PDB entry 3NDJ | X-ray diffraction, 1.50 A resolution | chain A

# Chain A
Protein: Methyltransferase
From: Micromonospora chalcea
UniProt: B5L6K6 (B5L6K6_MICCH); residue numbers follow UniProt; this construct covers 1-414
Sequence (416 residues; numbered -1 to 414; the number before each row is that of its first residue; numbers below 1 keep their minus sign (Gly-1 is residue -1)):
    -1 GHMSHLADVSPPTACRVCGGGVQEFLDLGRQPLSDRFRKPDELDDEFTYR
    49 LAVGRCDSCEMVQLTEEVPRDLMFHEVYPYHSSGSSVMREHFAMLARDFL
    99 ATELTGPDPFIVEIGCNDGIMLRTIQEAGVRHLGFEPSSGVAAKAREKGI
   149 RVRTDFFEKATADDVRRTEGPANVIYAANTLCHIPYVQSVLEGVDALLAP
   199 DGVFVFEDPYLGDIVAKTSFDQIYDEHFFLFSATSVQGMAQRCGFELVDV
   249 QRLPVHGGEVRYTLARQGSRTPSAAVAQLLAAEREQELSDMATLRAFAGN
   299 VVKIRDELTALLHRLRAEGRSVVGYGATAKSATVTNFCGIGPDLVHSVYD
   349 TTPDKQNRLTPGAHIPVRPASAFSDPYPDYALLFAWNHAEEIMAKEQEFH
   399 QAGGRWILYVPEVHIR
Unresolved in the structure: -1 to 9
Sequence notes: expression tag (-1 to 0)
Bound ions: Zn2+: Cys13, Cys16, Cys54, Cys57
Residues lining bound ligands:
  - JHZ ((2R,4S,6R)-4-amino-4,6-dimethyl-5-oxotetrahydro-2H-pyran-2-yl [(2R,3S,5R)-3-hydroxy-5-(5-methyl-2,4-dioxo-3,4-dihydropyrimidin-1(2H)-yl)tetrahydrofuran-2-yl]methyl dihydrogen diphosphate (non-preferred name)): Asp33, Tyr76, Tyr78, Gly82, Ser83, Asn177, His181, Tyr222, Glu224, His225, His254, Tyr323, Gly324, Ala325, Thr326, Ala327, Lys328, Tyr347, Asp348, Thr349, Thr350, Lys353, Ala383, Asn385, His386, Glu389, Ile390, Lys393
  - S-adenosylhomocysteine (SAH): Phe72, Tyr76, Tyr78, Ser80, Phe90, Glu111, Ile112, Gly113, Asn115, Phe133, Glu134, Pro135, Ser136, Val139, Asp153, Phe154, Phe155, Ala176, Asn177, Thr178, Ile182, Tyr184

# In short
Bound to chain A: S-adenosylhomocysteine and compound JHZ. The Zn2+ site is built by Cys13, Cys16, Cys54 and
Cys57.
Chain A is Methyltransferase (Micromonospora chalcea); the structure, X-ray Structure of a
C-3'-Methyltransferase in Complex with S-Adenosyl-L-Homocysteine and Sugar Product, was determined by X-ray
diffraction, deposited together with 3NDI.
